Entry 8QSZ (electron microscopy, 2.67 A resolution); this record covers chains A and N of the 16 polymer chains in the assembly.

# Chain A
Molecule: DNA-directed RNA polymerase II subunit rpb1
Source organism: Schizosaccharomyces pombe
UniProt: P36594 (RPB1_SCHPO); numbering as in UniProt (aligned over 1-1752)
Amino-acid sequence (1752 residues; numbered 1 to 1752; the number before each row is that of its first residue):
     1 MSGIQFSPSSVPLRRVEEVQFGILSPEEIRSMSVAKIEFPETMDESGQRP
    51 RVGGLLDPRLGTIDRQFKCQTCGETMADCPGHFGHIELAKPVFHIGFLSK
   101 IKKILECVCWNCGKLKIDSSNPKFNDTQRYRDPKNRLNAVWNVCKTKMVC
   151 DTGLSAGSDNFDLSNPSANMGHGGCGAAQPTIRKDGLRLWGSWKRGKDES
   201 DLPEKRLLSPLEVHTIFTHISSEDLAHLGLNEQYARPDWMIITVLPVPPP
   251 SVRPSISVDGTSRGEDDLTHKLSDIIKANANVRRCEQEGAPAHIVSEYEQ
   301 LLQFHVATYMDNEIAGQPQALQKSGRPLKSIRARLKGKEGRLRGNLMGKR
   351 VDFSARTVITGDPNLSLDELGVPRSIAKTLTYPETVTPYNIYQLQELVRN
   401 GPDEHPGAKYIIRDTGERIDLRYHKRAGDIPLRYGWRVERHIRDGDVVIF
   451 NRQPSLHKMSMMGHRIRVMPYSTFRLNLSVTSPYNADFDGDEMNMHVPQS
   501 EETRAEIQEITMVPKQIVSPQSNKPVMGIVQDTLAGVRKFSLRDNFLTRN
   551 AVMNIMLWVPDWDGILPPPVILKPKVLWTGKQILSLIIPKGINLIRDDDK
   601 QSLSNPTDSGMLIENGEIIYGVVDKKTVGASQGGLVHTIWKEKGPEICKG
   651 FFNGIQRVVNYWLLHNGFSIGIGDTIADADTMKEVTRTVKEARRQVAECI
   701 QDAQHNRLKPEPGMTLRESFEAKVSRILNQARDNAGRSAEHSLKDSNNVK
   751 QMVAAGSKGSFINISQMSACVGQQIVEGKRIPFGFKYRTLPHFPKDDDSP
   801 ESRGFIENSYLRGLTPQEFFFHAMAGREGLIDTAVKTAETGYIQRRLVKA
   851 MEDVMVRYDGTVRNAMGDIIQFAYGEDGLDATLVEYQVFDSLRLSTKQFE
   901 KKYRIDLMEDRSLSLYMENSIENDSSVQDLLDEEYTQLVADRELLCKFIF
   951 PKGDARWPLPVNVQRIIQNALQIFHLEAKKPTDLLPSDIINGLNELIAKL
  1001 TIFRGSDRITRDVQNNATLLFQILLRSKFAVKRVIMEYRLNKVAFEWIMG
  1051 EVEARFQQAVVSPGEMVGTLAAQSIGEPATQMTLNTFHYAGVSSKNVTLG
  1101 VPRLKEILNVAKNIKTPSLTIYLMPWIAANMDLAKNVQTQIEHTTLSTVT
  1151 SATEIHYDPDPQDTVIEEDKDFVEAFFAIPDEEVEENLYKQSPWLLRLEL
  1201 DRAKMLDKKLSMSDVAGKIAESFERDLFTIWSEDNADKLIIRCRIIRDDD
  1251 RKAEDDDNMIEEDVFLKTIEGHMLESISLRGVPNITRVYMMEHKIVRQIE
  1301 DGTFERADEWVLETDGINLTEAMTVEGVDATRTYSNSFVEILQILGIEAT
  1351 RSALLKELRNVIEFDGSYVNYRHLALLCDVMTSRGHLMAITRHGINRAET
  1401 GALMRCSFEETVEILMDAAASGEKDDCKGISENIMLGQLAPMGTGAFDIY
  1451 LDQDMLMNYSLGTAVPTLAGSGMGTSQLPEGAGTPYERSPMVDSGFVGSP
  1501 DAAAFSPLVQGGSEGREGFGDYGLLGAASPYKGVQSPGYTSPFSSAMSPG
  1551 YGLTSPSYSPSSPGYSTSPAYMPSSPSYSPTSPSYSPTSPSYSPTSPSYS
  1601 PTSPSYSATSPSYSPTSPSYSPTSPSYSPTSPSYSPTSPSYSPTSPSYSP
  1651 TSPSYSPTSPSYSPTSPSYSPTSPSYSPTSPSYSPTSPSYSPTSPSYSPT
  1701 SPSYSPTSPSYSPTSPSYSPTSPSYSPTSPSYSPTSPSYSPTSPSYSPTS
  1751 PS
Disordered / not traced: 1-4, 1085-1097, 1459-1752
Curated features (UniProtKB/Swiss-Prot):
  - region: Pro816 to Glu828 (Bridging helix)
  - binding site (Zn(2+)): Cys69, Cys72, Cys79, His82, Cys109, Cys112, Cys150, Cys175
  - binding site (Mg(2+)): Asp487, Asp489, Asp491
  - modified residue: Ser1489 (Phosphoserine), Ser1499 (Phosphoserine), Ser1506 (Phosphoserine), Ser1529 (Phosphoserine), Tyr1531 (Phosphotyrosine)
  - cross-link: Lys1252 (Glycyl lysine isopeptide (Lys-Gly) (interchain with G-Cter in ubiquitin))

# Chain N
Molecule: DNA none template
Sequence (48 nucleotides; each row starts with the number of its first residue; numbers below 1 keep their minus sign (DC-25 is residue -25)):
   -25 CCGTGTCTAGCACAGGGAAATGGTTTGTGTCTGCTTATCGGTAGAGTG
Disordered / not traced: -25 to -18, -3 to 2

# How chain A and chain N interact
Pairs across the interface (8; chain A residue first):
  Lys102(A) with DT9(N), salt bridge to the phosphate
  Lys103(A) with DC8(N), salt bridge to the phosphate
  Arg183(A) with DT10(N), salt bridge to the phosphate
  Lys323(A) with DG-9(N), hydrogen bond to the base
  Ala1111(A) with DC5(N), phosphate contact
  Lys1112(A) with DC5(N), hydrogen bond to the phosphate
  His1393(A) with DC5(N), sugar contact
  Arg1397(A) with DG7(N), salt bridge to the phosphate
Other interface residues (no listed pair), chain A (10 interface residues in all): Trp141, Val1110
Other interface residues (no listed pair), chain N (7 interface residues in all): DT6

# Summary
The interface between chain A and chain N involves 10 residues on one side and 7 on the other; the contacts
include 2 hydrogen bonds and 4 salt bridges. Polar contacts include Lys323(A)-DG-9(N), Lys1112(A)-DC5(N) and
Lys102(A)-DT9(N).
Chain A is DNA-directed RNA polymerase II subunit rpb1 (Schizosaccharomyces pombe) and chain N is DNA none
template; the structure, Structure of s. pombe RNA polymerase II in complex with DSIF and Rat1/Rai1, was
determined by electron microscopy.
